Entry 7JPV (electron microscopy, 3.40 A resolution); this record covers chains A and F of the 3 polymer chains in the assembly.

# Chain A
Protein: Voltage-dependent L-type calcium channel subunit alpha-1S
Organism: Oryctolagus cuniculus
UniProt: P07293 (CAC1S_RABIT); numbering as in UniProt (aligned over 1-1873)
Chain sequence (1873 residues; numbered 1 to 1873; the number before each row is that of its first residue):
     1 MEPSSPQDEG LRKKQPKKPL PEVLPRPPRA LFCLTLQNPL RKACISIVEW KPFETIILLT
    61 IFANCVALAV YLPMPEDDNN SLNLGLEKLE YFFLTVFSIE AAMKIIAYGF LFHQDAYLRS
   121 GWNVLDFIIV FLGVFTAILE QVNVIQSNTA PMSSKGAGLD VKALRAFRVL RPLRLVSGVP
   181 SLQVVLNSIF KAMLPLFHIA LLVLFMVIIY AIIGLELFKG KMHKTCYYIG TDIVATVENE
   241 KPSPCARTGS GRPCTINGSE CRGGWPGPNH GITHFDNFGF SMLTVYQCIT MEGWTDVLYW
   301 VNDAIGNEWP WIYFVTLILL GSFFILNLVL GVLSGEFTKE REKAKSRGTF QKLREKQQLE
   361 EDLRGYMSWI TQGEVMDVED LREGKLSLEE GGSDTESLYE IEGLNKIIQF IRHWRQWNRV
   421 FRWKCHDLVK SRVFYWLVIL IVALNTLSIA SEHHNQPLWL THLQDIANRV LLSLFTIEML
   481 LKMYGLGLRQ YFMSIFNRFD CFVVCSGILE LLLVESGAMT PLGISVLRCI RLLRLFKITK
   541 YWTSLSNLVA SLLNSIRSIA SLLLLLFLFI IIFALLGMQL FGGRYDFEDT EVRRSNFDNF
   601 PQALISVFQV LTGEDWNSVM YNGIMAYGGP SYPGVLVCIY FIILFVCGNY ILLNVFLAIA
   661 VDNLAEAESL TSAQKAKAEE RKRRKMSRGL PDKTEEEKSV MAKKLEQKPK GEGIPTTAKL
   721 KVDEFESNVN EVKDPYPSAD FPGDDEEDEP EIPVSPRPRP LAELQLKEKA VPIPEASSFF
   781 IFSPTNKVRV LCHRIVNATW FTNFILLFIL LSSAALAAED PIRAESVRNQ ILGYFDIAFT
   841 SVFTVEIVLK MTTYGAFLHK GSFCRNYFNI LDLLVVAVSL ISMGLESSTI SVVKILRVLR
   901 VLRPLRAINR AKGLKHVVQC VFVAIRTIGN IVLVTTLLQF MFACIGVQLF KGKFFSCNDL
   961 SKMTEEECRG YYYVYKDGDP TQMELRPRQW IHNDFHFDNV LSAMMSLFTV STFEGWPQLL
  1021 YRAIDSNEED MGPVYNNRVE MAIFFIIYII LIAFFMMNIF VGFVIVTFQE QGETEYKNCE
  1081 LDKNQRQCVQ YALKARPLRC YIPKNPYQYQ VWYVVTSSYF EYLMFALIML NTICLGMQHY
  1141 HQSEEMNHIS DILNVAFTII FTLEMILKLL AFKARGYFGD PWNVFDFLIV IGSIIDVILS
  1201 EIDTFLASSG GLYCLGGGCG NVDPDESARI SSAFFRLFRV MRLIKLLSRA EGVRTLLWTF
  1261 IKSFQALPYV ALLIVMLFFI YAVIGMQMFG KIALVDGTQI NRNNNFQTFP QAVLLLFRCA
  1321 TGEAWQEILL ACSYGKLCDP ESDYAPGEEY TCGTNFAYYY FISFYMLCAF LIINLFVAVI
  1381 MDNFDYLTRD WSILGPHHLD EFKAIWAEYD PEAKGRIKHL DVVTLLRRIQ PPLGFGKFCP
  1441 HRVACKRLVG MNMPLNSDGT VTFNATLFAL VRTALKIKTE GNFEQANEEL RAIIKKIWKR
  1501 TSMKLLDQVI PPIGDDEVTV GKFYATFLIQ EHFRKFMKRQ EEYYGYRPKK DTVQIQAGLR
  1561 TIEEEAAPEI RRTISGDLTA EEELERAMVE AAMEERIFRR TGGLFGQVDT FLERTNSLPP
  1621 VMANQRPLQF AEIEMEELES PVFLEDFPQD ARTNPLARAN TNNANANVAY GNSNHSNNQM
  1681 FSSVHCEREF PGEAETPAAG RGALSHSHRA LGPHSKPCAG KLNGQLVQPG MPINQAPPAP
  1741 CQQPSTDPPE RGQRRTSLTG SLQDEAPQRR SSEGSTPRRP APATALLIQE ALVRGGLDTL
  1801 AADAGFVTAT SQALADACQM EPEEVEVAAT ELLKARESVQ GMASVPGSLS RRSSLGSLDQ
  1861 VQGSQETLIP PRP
Unresolved in the structure: 1-31, 108-120, 145-160, 348-432, 674-787, 856-866, 884-891, 1073-1081, 1142-1147, 1207-1231, 1422, 1435-1873
Disulfide bonds: Cys226-Cys254, Cys245-Cys261, Cys957-Cys968, Cys1338-Cys1352
Ion coordination: Ca2+: Glu292, Glu614, Glu1014
Residues lining bound ligands:
  - 1,2-Distearoyl-sn-glycerophosphoethanolamine (3PE), molecule 1: Phe62, Cys65, Val66, Ala69, Val70, Phe567, Ile571, Asn599, Phe600, Pro601, Leu604, Ile1046, Ile1047
  - 1,2-Distearoyl-sn-glycerophosphoethanolamine (3PE), molecule 2: Lys162, Ala163, Ala166, Phe167, Val169, Leu170, Phe573, Leu576, Leu580, Arg584, Tyr627, Pro633, Leu636, Val637, Ile639, Tyr640
  - 1,2-Distearoyl-sn-glycerophosphoethanolamine (3PE), molecule 3: Met193, Ala200, Val203, Asn277, Gly279, Phe280, Met282, Leu283, Tyr286, Pro630, Ser631, Tyr632, Val635, Leu636, Cys638, Ile639, Ile642, Ile643, Val646, Cys647
  - 1,2-Distearoyl-sn-glycerophosphoethanolamine (3PE), molecule 4: Phe197, Leu201, Leu204, Ile208, Asn277, Phe278, Gly279, Met282, Thr1132, Ile1133, Gly1136, Met1137, His1139
  - 1,2-Distearoyl-sn-glycerophosphoethanolamine (3PE), molecule 5: Asn307, Glu308, Trp311, Val315, Leu319, Phe323, Phe1264, Ala1271, Ile1274, Val1275, Phe1278, Thr1308, Phe1309, Pro1310, Gln1311, Val1313, Leu1314, Phe1317
  - 1,2-Distearoyl-sn-glycerophosphoethanolamine (3PE), molecule 6: Leu522, Val526, Cys529, Ile530, Leu533, Met941, Phe942, Ile945, Leu949, Glu1040, Met1041, Ile1043, Phe1044, Ile1047, Leu1051
  - 1,2-Distearoyl-sn-glycerophosphoethanolamine (3PE), molecule 7: Phe567, Pro601, Leu604, Phe608, Val1039, Glu1040, Ile1043, Ile1046
  - 1,2-Distearoyl-sn-glycerophosphoethanolamine (3PE), molecule 8: Thr936, Gln939, His996, Leu1001, Ser1002, Met1004, Met1005, Phe1008, Tyr1358, Tyr1359, Ile1362, Ser1363, Met1366, Leu1367, Phe1370
  - 1,2-Distearoyl-sn-glycerophosphoethanolamine (3PE), molecule 9: Pro1181, Trp1182, Val1184, Phe1185, Arg1254, Leu1257, Trp1258, Ile1261
  - 1,2-diacyl-sn-glycero-3-phosphocholine (PC1): Met206, Ile209, Tyr210, Ile213, Leu217, Phe218, Ser250, Ile305, Trp309, Pro310, Ile312, Tyr313, Thr316, Leu320, Ala1233, Phe1234, Leu1237, Met1241, Leu1247
UniProt features mapped onto this chain:
  - region: Gln357 to Glu374 (Binding to the beta subunit), Glu747 to Pro760 (Interaction with STAC, STAC2 and STAC3 (via SH3 domains)), Lys1522 to Glu1542 (Interaction with calmodulin)
  - motif: Thr290 to Gly293 (Selectivity filter of repeat I), Thr612 to Asp615 (Selectivity filter of repeat II), Thr1012 to Gly1015 (Selectivity filter of repeat III), Thr1321 to Ala1324 (Selectivity filter of repeat IV)
  - binding site (Ca(2+)): Glu292, Glu614, Glu1014
  - site: Phe1690, Pro1691 (Cleavage)
  - modified residue: Ser393 (Phosphoserine), Ser397 (Phosphoserine), Ser687 (Phosphoserine), Ser1575 (Phosphoserine), Thr1579 (Phosphothreonine), Ser1617 (Phosphoserine)
  - glycosylation (N-linked (GlcNAc...) asparagine): Asn79, Asn257
  - mutagenesis: Ile752 to Pro753 (Loss of interaction with STAC2 and STAC3 and strongly decreased channel activity; when associated with A-757), Pro756 to Pro758 (Loss of interaction with STAC3), Arg757 (R757A: Loss of interaction with STAC2 and STAC3 and strongly decreased channel activity; when associated with 752-AA-753), Arg1086 (R1086H: Shifts the threshold potential to more negative values and lowers the concentration threshold for channel activation by caffeine)
What the authors report for this chain:
  - mutagenesis - Y1048A (1,000-fold), Y1048F: decreased binding to DHP (citing earlier work)

# Chain F
Protein: Voltage-dependent calcium channel subunit alpha-2/delta-1
Organism: Oryctolagus cuniculus
UniProt: P13806 (CA2D1_RABIT); aligned to UniProt positions 1-1105 over residues -1 to 1106 (the alignment contains insertions or deletions, so no single offset holds)
Chain sequence (1105 residues; numbered -1 to 1106; 3 numbers in that range are skipped by the numbering (no residue carries them; nothing is unmodelled there); the number before each row is that of its first residue; numbers below 1 keep their minus sign (Met-1 is residue -1)):
    -1 MAAGRPLAWT LTLWQAWLIL IGPSSEEPFP SAVTIKSWVD KMQEDLVTLA KTASGVHQLV
    59 DIYEKYQDLY TVEPNNARQL VEIAARDIEK LLSNRSKALV RLALEAEKVQ AAHQWREDFA
   119 SNE
   124 VVYYNAKDDL DPEKNDSEPG SQRIKPVFID DANFRRQVSY QHAAVHIPTD IYEGSTIVLN
   184 ELNWTSALDD VFKKNREEDP SLLWQVFGSA TGLARYYPAS PWVDNSRTPN KIDLYDVRRR
   244 PWYIQGAASP KDMLILVDVS GSVSGLTLKL IRTSVSEMLE TLSDDDFVNV ASFNSNAQDV
   304 SCFQHLVQAN VRNKKVLKDA VNNITAKGIT DYKKGFSFAF EQLLNYNVSR ANCNKIIMLF
   364 TDGGEERAQE IFAKYNKDKK VRVFTFSVGQ HNYDRGPIQW MACENKGYYY EIPSIGAIRI
   424 NTQEYLDVLG RPMVLAGDKA KQVQWTNVYL DALELGLVIT GTLPVFNITG QFENKTNLKN
   484 QLILGVMGVD VSLEDIKRLT PRFTLCPNGY YFAIDPNGYV LLHPNLQPKP IGVGIPTINL
   544 RKRRPNVQNP KSQEPVTLDF LDAELENDIK VEIRNKMIDG ESGEKTFRTL VKSQDERYID
   604 KGNRTYTWTP VNGTDY
   621 SLALVLPTYS FYYIKAKIEE TITQARYSET LKPDNFEESG YTFLAPRDYC SDLKPSDNNT
   681 EFLLNFNEFI DRKTPNNPSC NTDLINRVLL DAGFTNELVQ NYWSKQKNIK GVKARFVVTD
   741 GGITRVYPKE AGENWQENPE TYEDSFYKRS LDNDNYVFTA PYFNKSGPGA YESGIMVSKA
   801 VEIYIQGKLL KPAVVGIKID VNSWIENFTK TSIRDPCAGP VCDCKRNSDV MDCVILDDGG
   861 FLLMANHDDY TNQIGRFFGE IDPSLMRHLV NISVYAFNKS YDYQSVCEPG AAPKQGAGHR
   921 SAYVPSIADI LQIGWWATAA AWSILQQFLL SLTFPRLLEA ADMEDDDFTA SMSKQSCITE
   981 QTQYFFDNDS KSFSGVLDCG NCSRIFHVEK LMNTNLIFIM VESKGTCPCD TRLLIQAEQT
  1041 SDGPDPCDMV KQPRYRKGPD VCFDNNVLED YTDCGGVSGL NPSLWSIIGI QFVLLWLVSG
  1101 SRHCLL
Unresolved in the structure: -1 to 26, 831-842, 913-972, 1075-1106
Disulfide bonds: Cys305-Cys1047, Cys356-Cys1062, Cys406-Cys1074, Cys670-Cys700, Cys844-Cys853, Cys907-Cys977, Cys999-Cys1029, Cys1002-Cys1027
UniProt features mapped onto this chain:
  - motif: Asp261 to Ser265 (MIDAS-like motif)
  - binding site (a divalent metal cation): Asp261, Ser263, Ser265
  - modified residue: Ser119 (Phosphoserine)
  - glycosylation (N-linked (GlcNAc...) asparagine): Asn92, Asn138, Asn186, Asn326, Asn350, Asn615

# Chain A / chain F interface
Contacting residue pairs (64; chain A residue first):
  Met74(A) with Tyr396(F)
  Pro75(A) with Gly264(F); Ser265(F); Tyr396(F)
  Glu76(A) with Ser267(F), hydrogen bond; Ala329(F)
  Asp77(A) with Gly331(F)
  Asp78(A) with Ser263(F); Gly264(F), hydrogen bond (side chain-backbone); Ser265(F), hydrogen bond; Gly331(F); Thr333(F), hydrogen bond
  Asn79(A) with Ile332(F)
  Asn80(A) with Glu368(F)
  Ser81(A) with Glu368(F), hydrogen bond (backbone-side chain)
  Tyr228(A) with Arg547(F); Pro548(F)
  Gly230(A) with Leu543(F)
  Thr231(A) with Leu543(F); Arg544(F); Arg546(F), hydrogen bond (side chain-backbone)
  Asp232(A) with Arg544(F), salt bridge
  Ile233(A) with Lys545(F); Arg546(F); Arg547(F)
  Arg262(A) with Arg544(F)
  Asp586(A) with Ser267(F); Gly268(F)
  Phe587(A) with Gly268(F); Leu269(F), hydrogen bond (backbone-backbone)
  Glu588(A) with Gly268(F); Lys272(F); Arg275(F), salt bridge
  Asp589(A) with Leu269(F)
  Thr590(A) with Leu269(F)
  Arg969(A) with Tyr175(F)
  Gly970(A) with Tyr175(F)
  Tyr971(A) with Thr172(F); Asp173(F)
  Tyr973(A) with Thr172(F); Asp173(F); Ile235(F), hydrophobic; Asp236(F); Leu237(F), hydrophobic
  Lys976(A) with Arg547(F)
  Asp977(A) with Arg547(F), salt bridge
  Gly978(A) with Lys272(F); Ile418(F)
  Pro980(A) with Thr276(F); Ile418(F), hydrophobic
  Thr981(A) with Arg546(F); Asn552(F); Pro553(F)
  Gln982(A) with Lys545(F), hydrogen bond (side chain-backbone); Arg546(F); Arg547(F); Val550(F)
  Met983(A) with Ile235(F), hydrophobic; Leu237(F), hydrophobic; Val550(F); Pro553(F), hydrophobic
  Leu985(A) with Thr172(F)
  Arg988(A) with Asp173(F), hydrogen bond (side chain-backbone)
  Asn1036(A) with Asn395(F)
Interface residues without a listed pair, chain A (37 interface residues in all): Val234, Tyr972, Tyr975, Tyr1035
Interface residues without a listed pair, chain F (40 interface residues in all): Ile174, Ser229, Lys330, Gln393, His394, Gly419, Arg422, Gln551

# Overview
The interface between chain A and chain F involves 37 residues on one side and 40 on the other; the contacts
include 9 hydrogen bonds and 3 salt bridges. Polar contacts include Asp232(A)-Arg544(F), Glu588(A)-Arg275(F)
and Asp977(A)-Arg547(F). The paper reports that Y1048A and Y1048F of chain A reduce binding to DHP.
Here chain A is Voltage-dependent L-type calcium channel subunit alpha-1S and chain F is Voltage-dependent
calcium channel subunit alpha-2/delta-1, both from Oryctolagus cuniculus. Entry 7JPV (Rabbit Cav1.1 in the
presence of 1 micromolar (S)-(-)-Bay K8644 in nanodiscs at 3.4 Angstrom resolution) was determined by electron
microscopy together with 7JPK, 7JPL, 7JPW and 7JPX from the same study.
